PDB entry 1M2Z | X-ray diffraction, 2.50 A resolution | chains A and D of the 4 polymer chains in the assembly

# Chain A (and D)
Name: glucocorticoid receptor
Source organism: Homo sapiens
Notes: fragment: Ligand Binding Domain, residues 521-777; chain D of this document is another copy of the same molecule, construct and numbering; everything in this record applies to it too
UniProtKB: P04150 (GCR_HUMAN); residues 521-777 here = UniProt positions 521-777
Sequence (257 residues; row label = number of the first residue in the row):
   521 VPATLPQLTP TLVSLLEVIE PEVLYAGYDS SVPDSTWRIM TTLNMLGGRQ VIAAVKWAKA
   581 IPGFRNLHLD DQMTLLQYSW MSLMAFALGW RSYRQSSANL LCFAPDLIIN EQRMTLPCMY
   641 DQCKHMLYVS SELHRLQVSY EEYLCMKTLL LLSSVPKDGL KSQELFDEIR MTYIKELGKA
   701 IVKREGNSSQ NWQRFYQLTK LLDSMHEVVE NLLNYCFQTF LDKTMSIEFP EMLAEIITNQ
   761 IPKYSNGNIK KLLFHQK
Not modelled in the structure: 521-522 (chain D: 521-524)
Differences from the reference sequence: engineered mutation Ser602 (Phe in P04150)
Small-molecule neighbours: dexamethasone (DEX): Met560, Leu563, Asn564, Leu566, Gly567, Gln570, Trp600, Met601, Met604, Ala605, Leu608, Arg611, Phe623, Gln642, Met646, Leu732, Tyr735, Cys736, Thr739, Ile747, Phe749, Leu753
What the authors report for this chain:
  - mutagenesis - F602S: increased expression
  - self-association interface (contacts with another copy of this molecule): Gly547 to Ser551, Gln615, Pro625, Ile628
  - mutagenesis - F602S/P625A, P625A: decreased expression
  - mutagenesis - P625A, I628A (3- to 5-fold): decreased signaling in response to dexamethasone
  - mutagenesis - I628A: unchanged expression
  - mutagenesis - P625A: abolished signaling
  - mutagenesis - I628A: unchanged signaling in response to repression
  - specificity-determining residues: Arg585, Asp590
  - mutagenesis - R585A, D590A, E755A, E755R: decreased signaling
  - binding site for dexamethasone: Asn564, Gln570, Met601, Met604, Arg611, Gln642, Met646, Tyr735, Cys736, Thr739, Ile747, Phe749, Leu753
  - specificity-determining residues: Gln642 (proposed by the authors, not directly observed)
  - disease-associated variants - P541A, I559D, C638Y, V729I, Y764N, F774A: decreased stability (proposed by the authors, not directly observed)
  - contacts within the chain: Ser599-Ser602, Ser602-Ser673, Ser602-His726

# Chain A / chain D interface
Contacting residue pairs (23; chain A residue first):
  Tyr545(A) with Asn630(D)
  Gly547(A) with Ser550(D); Ser551(D)
  Tyr548(A) with Tyr548(D); Ser550(D), hydrogen bond (backbone-side chain)
  Asp549(A) with Asp549(D); Ser551(D)
  Ser550(A) with Gly547(D); Tyr548(D), hydrogen bond (side chain-backbone); Asp626(D)
  Ser551(A) with Gly547(D); Asp549(D)
  Arg614(A) with Gln615(D)
  Gln615(A) with Gln615(D), hydrogen bond; Ile628(D)
  Pro625(A) with Gln615(D); Pro625(D); Ile628(D)
  Asp626(A) with Ser550(D); Pro625(D); Asp626(D)
  Ile628(A) with Pro625(D)
  Asn630(A) with Tyr545(D), hydrogen bond
Interface residues without a listed pair, chain D (13 interface residues in all): Arg614, Leu620
From the paper, about this interface:
  - hot spots on chain A (mutagenesis) - I628A (10-fold): decreased binding to another copy of this molecule

# Overview
12 residues of chain A and 13 residues of chain D are in contact; the contacts include 4 hydrogen bonds. Among
the polar pairs are Tyr548(A)-Ser550(D), Gln615(A)-Gln615(D) and Asn630(A)-Tyr545(D). The paper reports a
binding site for dexamethasone at Asn564(A), Gln570(A) and Met601(A) among others; P541A, I559D and C638Y of
chain A, among others, reduce stability; 14 substitutions were tested in all.
Chain A and chain D are both glucocorticoid receptor (Homo sapiens); the structure, Crystal structure of a
dimer complex of the human glucocorticoid receptor ligand-binding domain bound to dexamethasone ..., was
determined by X-ray diffraction.
